PDB entry 2I5T | X-ray diffraction, 2.01 A resolution | chain A

# Chain A
Molecule: Protein C7orf24
Source organism: Homo sapiens
UniProt: O75223 (CG024_HUMAN); residue numbers follow UniProt; this construct covers 2-188
Chain sequence (188 residues; numbered 1 to 188; the number before each row is that of its first residue):
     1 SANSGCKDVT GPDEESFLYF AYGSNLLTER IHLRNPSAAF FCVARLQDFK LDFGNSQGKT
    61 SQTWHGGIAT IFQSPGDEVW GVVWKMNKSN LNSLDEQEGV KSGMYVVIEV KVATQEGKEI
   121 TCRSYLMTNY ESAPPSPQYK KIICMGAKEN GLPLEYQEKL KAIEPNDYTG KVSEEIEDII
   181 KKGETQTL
Unresolved in the structure: 1-13, 183-188
Differences from the reference sequence: cloning artifact (1); modified residue (86, 104, 127, 145)
Modified / non-standard residues: Mse86, Mse104, Mse127, Mse145 (selenomethionine; parent Met)
UniProt features mapped onto this chain:
  - active site: Glu98 (Proton acceptor)
  - binding site (substrate): Tyr19 to Ser24, Tyr139
  - modified residue: Ser173 (Phosphoserine)
  - mutagenesis: Gly23 (G23A: Marked decrease in catalytic efficiency), Glu98 (E98A/Q: Abolishes activity without altering structure), Tyr105 (Y105F: Marked decrease in catalytic efficiency and specific activity), Tyr125 (Y125F: Little or no change in reaction kinetics)

# Summary
From UniProt: active-site residue Glu98, 7 substrate-binding residues and 4 mutagenesis sites.
Chain A is Protein C7orf24 (Homo sapiens); the structure, Crystal Structure of hypothetical protein LOC79017
from Homo sapiens, was determined by X-ray diffraction together with 2Q53 from the same study.
